9BYM - chains J and G of the 18 polymer chains in the assembly; structure by electron microscopy, 3.11 A resolution.

# Chain J
Protein: ATPase inhibitor, mitochondrial
Organism: Sus scrofa
Reference sequence: Q29307 (ATIF1_PIG); residues -24 to 83 here correspond to UniProt positions 1-108 (UniProt number = residue number + 25)
Chain sequence (108 residues; numbered -24 to 83; the number before each row is that of its first residue; numbers below 1 keep their minus sign (Met-24 is residue -24)):
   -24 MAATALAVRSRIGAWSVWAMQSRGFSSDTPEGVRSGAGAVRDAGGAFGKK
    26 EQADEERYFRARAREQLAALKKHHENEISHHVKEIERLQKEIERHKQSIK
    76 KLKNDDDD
Unresolved in the structure: -24 to 2, 56-83
UniProt features mapped onto this chain:
  - region: Ser1 to Gln27 (N-terminal inhibitory region), His49 to Asp81 (Antiparallel alpha-helical coiled coil region)
  - modified residue: Lys78 (N6-succinyllysine)

# Chain G
Protein: ATP synthase subunit gamma
Organism: Sus scrofa
Reference sequence: A0A8D0YCC0 (A0A8D0YCC0_PIG); residues 0-272 here correspond to UniProt positions 1-273 (UniProt number = residue number + 1)
Chain sequence (273 residues; numbered 0 to 272; the number before each row is that of its first residue; numbering starts at 0):
     0 MATLKDITRRLKSIKNIQKITKSMKMVAAAKYARAERDLKPARVYGIGSL
    50 ALYEKADIKVPEDKKKHLIIGVSSDRGLCGAIHSSVAKQIKSEVANLTAA
   100 GKEVKIVGVGDKIRGILHRTHSDQFLVTFKEVGRKPPTFGDASVIALELL
   150 NSGYEFDEGSIIFNRFRSVISYKTEEKPIFSLDTVASAESMSIYDDIDAD
   200 VLRNYQEYSLANIIYYSLKESTTSEQSARMTAMDNASKNASEMIDKLTLT
   250 FNRTRQAVITKELIEIISGAAAL
Unresolved in the structure: 0

# Chain J / chain G interface
Contacting residue pairs - 18 pairs, chain J then chain G:
  Val8(J) - Leu10(G)  hydrophobic
  Val8(J) - Lys14(G)  hydrogen bond (backbone-side chain)
  Val8(J) - Phe250(G)  hydrophobic
  Arg9(J) - Lys11(G)
  Arg9(J) - Lys14(G)
  Ser10(J) - Lys11(G)
  Ser10(J) - Lys14(G)
  Ser10(J) - Asn15(G)  hydrogen bond
  Ser10(J) - Lys18(G)  hydrogen bond
  Gly11(J) - Asn15(G)  hydrogen bond (backbone-side chain)
  Ala14(J) - Lys11(G)
  Ala14(J) - Ser12(G)  hydrogen bond (backbone-side chain)
  Ala14(J) - Asn15(G)
  Val15(J) - Ser12(G)
  Asp17(J) - Arg8(G)
  Ala18(J) - Arg8(G)
  Ala18(J) - Ser12(G)
  Phe22(J) - Ile16(G)  hydrophobic

# Summary
Chain J and chain G each contribute 9 residues to their interface, with 5 hydrogen bonds. Polar contacts
include Val8(J)-Lys14(G), Ser10(J)-Asn15(G) and Ser10(J)-Lys18(G).
Here chain J is ATPase inhibitor, mitochondrial and chain G is ATP synthase subunit gamma, both from Sus
scrofa. Entry 9BYM (Cryo-EM structure of ATP synthase non-stator state) was determined by electron microscopy.
